Entry 7JYQ (X-ray diffraction, 1.86 A resolution); this record covers chain A.

== Chain A ==
Name: Tyrosine-protein kinase JAK2
From: Homo sapiens
Notes: EC 2.7.10.2
UniProtKB: O60674 (JAK2_HUMAN); residues 536-812 here = UniProt positions 536-812
Chain sequence (289 residues; row label = number of the first residue in the row):
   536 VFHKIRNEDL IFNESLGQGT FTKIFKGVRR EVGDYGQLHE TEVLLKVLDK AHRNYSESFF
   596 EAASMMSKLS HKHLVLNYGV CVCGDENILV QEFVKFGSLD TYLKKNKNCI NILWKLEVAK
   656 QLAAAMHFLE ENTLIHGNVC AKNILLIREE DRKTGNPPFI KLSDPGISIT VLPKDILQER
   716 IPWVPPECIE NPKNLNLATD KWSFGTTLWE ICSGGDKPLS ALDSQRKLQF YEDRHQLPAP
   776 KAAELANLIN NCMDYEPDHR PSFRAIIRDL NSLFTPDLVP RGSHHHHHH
Not modelled in the structure: 536, 809-824
Construct notes: engineered mutation Ala-659 (Trp in O60674), Ala-777 (Trp in O60674), His-794 (Phe in O60674); expression tag (813-824)
Small-molecule neighbours: VPJ (N~2~-(4-fluorophenyl)-6-{[(5-{[(oxolan-2-yl)methyl]amino}-1,3,4-thiadiazol-2-yl)sulfanyl]methyl}-1,3,5-triazine-2,4-diamine): Leu-551, Ile-559, Leu-579, Val-610, Gln-626, Glu-627, Phe-628, Val-629, Lys-630, Phe-631, Gly-632, Ser-633, Thr-636, Lys-677, Leu-680
UniProt features mapped onto this chain:
  - site: Asp-710, Ile-711 (Breakpoint for translocation to form PCM1-JAK2 fusion protein)
  - modified residue: Tyr-570 (Phosphotyrosine)
  - natural variant: Phe-537 to Lys-539 (sequence variant, change not given here; In myeloproliferative disorder with erythrocytosis), His-538 to Lys-539 (sequence variant, change not given here; In myeloproliferative disorder with erythrocytosis), Lys-539 (K539L: In myeloproliferative disorder with erythrocytosis), Lys-607 (K607N: In AML), Val-617 (V617F: In PV, THCYT3 and AML; V617I: In THCYT3)
What the authors report for this chain:
  - binding site for VPJ: Gln-626, Glu-627, Val-629

== Summary ==
Chain A binds compound VPJ. The paper reports a binding site for VPJ at Gln-626, Glu-627 and Val-629.
Chain A is Tyrosine-protein kinase JAK2 (Homo sapiens); the structure, JAK2 JH2 in complex with JAK020, was
determined by X-ray diffraction, deposited together with 7JYO.
